PDB entry 6LAX | X-ray diffraction, 2.70 A resolution | chains A and E

# Chain A
Molecule: 55-nt RNA strand
Sequence (55 nucleotides; row label = number of the first residue in the row):
     1 GGCAUCGUGC CUCGCAUUGC ACUCCGCGGG GCGAUAAGUC CUGAAAAGGG AUGUC
Ligand contacts: S-adenosylmethionine (SAM): C6, G7, U8, G9, C25, C32, G33, A34, A36, A37, G38
From the paper describing this entry:
  - conformationally variable residues: C6
  - binding site for S-adenosylmethionine: G7, U8

# Chain E
Molecule: U1 small nuclear ribonucleoprotein A
Source organism: Homo sapiens
UniProtKB: P09012 (SNRPA_HUMAN); residues 6-96 here = UniProt positions 6-96
Amino-acid sequence (93 residues; each row starts with the number of its first residue):
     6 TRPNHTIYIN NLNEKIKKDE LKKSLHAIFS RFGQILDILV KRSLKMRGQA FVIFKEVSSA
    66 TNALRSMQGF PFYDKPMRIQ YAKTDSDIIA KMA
Differences from the reference sequence: engineered mutation His31 (Tyr in P09012), Arg36 (Gln in P09012), Lys46 (Ser in P09012); expression tag (97-98)
Modified positions: Mse51, Mse72, Mse82 (selenomethionine; parent Met); Mse97 (selenomethionine)
Curated features (UniProtKB/Swiss-Prot):
  - modified residue: Lys60 (N6-acetyllysine)
  - mutagenesis: Thr11 (T11V: Abolishes RNA binding), Tyr13 (Y13F: Substantially reduces RNA binding), Asn15 (N15V: Abolishes RNA binding), Asn16 (N16V: Substantially reduces RNA binding), Arg52 (R52Q: Abolishes RNA binding)

# Interface between chain A and chain E
Contacting residue pairs (50):
  C10(A) - Lys23(E)  salt bridge to the phosphate
  C11(A) - Lys22(E)  phosphate contact
  C11(A) - Lys23(E)  hydrogen bond to the phosphate
  C11(A) - Arg47(E)  salt bridge to the phosphate
  U12(A) - Lys22(E)  phosphate contact
  U12(A) - Arg47(E)  salt bridge to the phosphate
  G14(A) - Lys20(E)  salt bridge to the phosphate
  A16(A) - Leu49(E)  base contact
  A16(A) - Arg52(E)  hydrogen bond to the base
  U17(A) - Glu19(E)  hydrogen bond to the base
  U17(A) - Arg52(E)  base contact
  U18(A) - Asn15(E)  base contact
  U18(A) - Asn16(E)  hydrogen bond to the base
  U18(A) - Lys80(E)  hydrogen bond to the base
  U18(A) - Arg83(E)  hydrogen bond to the base
  G19(A) - Tyr13(E)  base contact
  G19(A) - Asn15(E)  hydrogen bond to the base
  G19(A) - Asn16(E)  hydrogen bond to the base
  G19(A) - Glu19(E)  hydrogen bond to the base
  G19(A) - Lys50(E)  hydrogen bond to the sugar
  G19(A) - Arg52(E)  hydrogen bond to the base
  G19(A) - Gly53(E)  base contact
  G19(A) - Gln54(E)  base contact
  C20(A) - Tyr13(E)  stacking on the base
  C20(A) - Phe56(E)  sugar contact
  C20(A) - Gln85(E)  hydrogen bond to the base
  C20(A) - Tyr86(E)  hydrogen bond to the base
  C20(A) - Ala87(E)  base contact
  C20(A) - Lys88(E)  hydrogen bond to the base
  A21(A) - Leu44(E)  base contact
  A21(A) - Mse51(E)  sugar contact
  A21(A) - Phe56(E)  stacking on the base
  A21(A) - Thr89(E)  hydrogen bond to the base
  A21(A) - Asp90(E)  base contact
  A21(A) - Ser91(E)  hydrogen bond to the base
  C22(A) - Thr89(E)  base contact
  C22(A) - Asp90(E)  hydrogen bond to the base
  C22(A) - Ser91(E)  base contact
  C22(A) - Asp92(E)  hydrogen bond to the base
  C24(A) - Lys46(E)  hydrogen bond to the phosphate
  C25(A) - Lys46(E)  salt bridge to the phosphate
  C25(A) - Ser48(E)  hydrogen bond to the phosphate
  C25(A) - Lys50(E)  salt bridge to the phosphate
  G26(A) - Ser48(E)  phosphate contact
  G26(A) - Leu49(E)  hydrogen bond to the phosphate
  G26(A) - Arg52(E)  hydrogen bond to the base
  A36(A) - Asp24(E)  hydrogen bond to the sugar
  A37(A) - Lys23(E)  hydrogen bond to the sugar
  A37(A) - Asp24(E)  sugar contact
  U39(A) - Lys46(E)  base contact
Other interface residues (no listed pair), chain A (20 interface residues in all): G9, U23, G38
Other interface residues (no listed pair), chain E (31 interface residues in all): Thr11, Leu17

# Summary
Chain A and chain E form an interface of 20 and 31 residues respectively; the contacts include 24 hydrogen
bonds, 6 salt bridges and 2 aromatic stacking contacts. Polar contacts include A16(A)-Arg52(E),
U17(A)-Glu19(E) and U18(A)-Asn16(E). Bound to chain A: S-adenosylmethionine. The paper reports a binding site
for S-adenosylmethionine at G7(A) and U8(A); conformational variability at C6(A).
Here chain A is a 55-nt RNA strand and chain E is U1 small nuclear ribonucleoprotein A (Homo sapiens). Entry
6LAX (the mutant SAM-VI riboswitch (U6C) bound to SAM) was determined by X-ray diffraction, deposited together
with 6LAS, 6LAU and 6LAZ.
